PDB entry 1DWW | X-ray diffraction, 2.35 A resolution | chain A

# Chain A
Name: Nitric oxide synthase
Source organism: Mus musculus
Notes: EC 1.14.13.39; fragment: oxygenase domain 65-498
Reference sequence: P29477 (NOS2_MOUSE); residues 77-496 here = UniProt positions 77-496
Chain sequence (420 residues; row label = number of the first residue in the row):
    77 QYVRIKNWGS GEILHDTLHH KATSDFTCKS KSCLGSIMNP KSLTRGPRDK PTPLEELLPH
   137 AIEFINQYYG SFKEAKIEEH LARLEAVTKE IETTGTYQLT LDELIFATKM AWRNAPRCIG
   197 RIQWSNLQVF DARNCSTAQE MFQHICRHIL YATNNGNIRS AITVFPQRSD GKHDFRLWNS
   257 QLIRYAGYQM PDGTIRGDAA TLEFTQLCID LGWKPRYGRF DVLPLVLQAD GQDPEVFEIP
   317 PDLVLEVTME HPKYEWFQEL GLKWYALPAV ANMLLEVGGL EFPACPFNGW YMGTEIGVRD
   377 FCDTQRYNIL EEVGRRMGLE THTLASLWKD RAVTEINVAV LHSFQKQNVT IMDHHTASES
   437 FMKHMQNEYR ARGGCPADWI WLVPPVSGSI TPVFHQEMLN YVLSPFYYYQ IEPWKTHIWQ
Curated features (UniProtKB/Swiss-Prot):
  - binding site (Zn(2+)): C104, C109
  - binding site ((6R)-L-erythro-5,6,7,8-tetrahydrobiopterin): S112, R375, I456, W457, F470
  - binding site (heme b): C194, Y485
  - binding site (L-arginine): Q257, W366, Y367, E371
  - natural variant: C211 (C211R: In strain: NOD/LtJ)
Ion coordination: Zn2+: C104, C109; heme Fe near C194 (its only coordinating residue here)
Residues lining bound ligands:
  - quinonoid 7,8-tetrahydrobiopterin (H2B; 2-amino-6-(1,2-dihydroxy-propyl)-7,8-dihydro-6H-pteridin-4-one): W84, S112, M114, R375, W455, I456, W457, F470, H471, Q472, E473
  - N-omega-hydroxy-L-arginine (HAR): Q257, W340, Y341, P344, V346, N364, G365, W366, Y367, E371, D376
  - heme (HEM): W188, A191, R193, C194, I195, G196, Q199, L203, S236, M349, F363, N364, G365, W366, M368, E371, W457, Y483, Y485

# Summary
Chain A binds heme, quinonoid 7,8-tetrahydrobiopterin and N-omega-hydroxy-L-arginine. C104 and C109 coordinate
Zn2+. From UniProt: Zn2+-binding residues C104 and C109, 5 (6R)-L-erythro-5,6,7,8-tetrahydrobiopterin-binding
residues, heme b-binding residues C194 and Y485 and 4 L-arginine-binding residues.
Chain A is Nitric oxide synthase (Mus musculus); the structure, MURINE INDUCIBLE NITRIC OXIDE SYNTHASE
OXYGENASE DIMER N-hydroxyarginine and dihydrobiopterin, was determined by X-ray diffraction together with 1DWV
and 1DWX from the same study.
